1BI5 - chain A; structure by X-ray diffraction, 1.56 A resolution.

Chain A:
Name: Chalcone synthase
From: Medicago sativa
Notes: EC 2.3.1.74
UniProtKB: P30074 (CHS2_MEDSA); numbering as in UniProt (aligned over 1-389)
Chain sequence (389 residues; each row starts with the number of its first residue):
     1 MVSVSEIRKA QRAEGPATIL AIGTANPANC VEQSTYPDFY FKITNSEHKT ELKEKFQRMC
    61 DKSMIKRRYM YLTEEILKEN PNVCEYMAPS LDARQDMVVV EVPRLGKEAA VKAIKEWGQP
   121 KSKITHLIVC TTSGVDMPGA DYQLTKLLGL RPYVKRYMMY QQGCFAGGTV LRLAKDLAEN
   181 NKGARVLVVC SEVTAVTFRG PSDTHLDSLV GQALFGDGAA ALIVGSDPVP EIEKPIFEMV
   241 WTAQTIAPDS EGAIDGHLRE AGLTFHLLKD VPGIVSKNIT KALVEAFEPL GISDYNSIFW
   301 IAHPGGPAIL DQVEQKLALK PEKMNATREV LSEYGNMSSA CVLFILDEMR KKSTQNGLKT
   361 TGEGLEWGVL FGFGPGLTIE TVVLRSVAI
Differences from the reference sequence: modified residue (164)
Modified residues: Cys-164 (3-sulfinoalanine; CSD)
Swiss-Prot annotation at these positions:
  - active site: Cys-164 (Acyl-thioester intermediate)
  - binding site (CoA): Lys-55 to Lys-62, Ala-308
  - binding site (substrate): Thr-197, Gly-216, Asp-217
  - mutagenesis: Cys-164 (C164A/D/S: Loss of activity), Phe-215 (F215S/W/Y: Drastically reduces catalytic efficiency), Gly-256 (G256A: Decreases catalytic efficiency 2-fold; G256F/L: Drastically reduces catalytic efficiency; G256V: Decreases catalytic efficiency 7-fold), Phe-265 (F265V: Decreases catalytic efficiency 2-fold), His-303 (H303A/D/N/T: Drastically reduces catalytic efficiency; H303Q: Decreases catalytic efficiency 13-fold), Asn-336 (N336A/D/H/K/Q: Drastically reduces catalytic efficiency)
Reported in the primary citation:
  - self-association interface (contacts with another copy of this molecule): Met-137
  - catalytic residues: Cys-164, His-303
  - contacts within the chain: Met-137/Pro-138, Cys-164/His-303 (hydrogen bond)
  - catalytic residues: Asn-336 (proposed by the authors, not directly observed)
  - catalytic residues: Phe-215 (by similarity / conservation)

Summary:
From UniProt: active-site residue Cys-164, 9 CoA-binding residues, 3 substrate-binding residues and 6
mutagenesis sites. From the paper: catalytic residues Cys-164, His-303 and Asn-336 among others; a
self-association interface involving Met-137.
Chain A is Chalcone synthase (Medicago sativa); the structure, Chalcone synthase from alfalfa, was determined
by X-ray diffraction, deposited together with 1CGK, 1CGZ, 1CHW, 1CML and 1BQ6.
